Entry 7RND (X-ray diffraction, 2.15 A resolution); this record covers chains B and D of the 6 polymer chains in the assembly.

Chain B (and D):
Name: Caspase-3 subunit p12
Organism: Homo sapiens
Notes: chain D of this document is another copy of the same molecule, construct and numbering; everything in this record applies to it too
UniProtKB: P42574 (CASP3_HUMAN); numbering as in UniProt (aligned over 184-277)
Amino-acid sequence (95 residues; row label = number of the first residue in the row):
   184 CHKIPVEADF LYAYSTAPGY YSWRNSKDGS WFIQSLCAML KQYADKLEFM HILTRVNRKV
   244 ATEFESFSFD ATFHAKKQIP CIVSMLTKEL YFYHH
Disordered / not traced: 184, 277-278
Sequence notes: expression tag (278)
Curated features (UniProtKB/Swiss-Prot):
  - modified residue: Arg207 (Microbial infection: ADP-riboxanated arginine)
  - mutagenesis: Arg207 (R207A: Abolished ADP-riboxanation by C.violaceum CopC)
Reported in the primary citation:
  - conformationally variable residues (loop rearrangement): Ser251 to Thr255

Interface between chain B and chain D:
Residue-residue contacts (62; chain B residue first):
  Lys186(B) with Ala244(D); Glu248(D); Ala258(D), hydrogen bond (side chain-backbone); Lys260(D), hydrogen bond (backbone-side chain)
  Ile187(B) with Lys260(D)
  Pro188(B) with Ala244(D); Lys260(D); Gln261(D); Ile262(D)
  Glu190(B) with Tyr203(D), hydrogen bond; Ile262(D)
  Tyr203(B) with Glu190(D), hydrogen bond
  Glu231(B) with His234(D), salt bridge
  Met233(B) with Met233(D), hydrophobic
  His234(B) with Glu231(D), salt bridge; His234(D), hydrogen bond; Glu272(D), salt bridge
  Thr237(B) with Leu269(D); Thr270(D); Lys271(D)
  Asn240(B) with Ser267(D), hydrogen bond (side chain-backbone); Met268(D); Leu269(D), hydrogen bond (side chain-backbone)
  Arg241(B) with Thr270(D), hydrogen bond (side chain-backbone); Lys271(D)
  Ala244(B) with Lys186(D); Ile187(D); Pro188(D)
  Glu248(B) with Lys186(D)
  Ala258(B) with Lys186(D), hydrogen bond (backbone-side chain)
  Lys260(B) with Lys186(D), hydrogen bond (side chain-backbone); Ile187(D); Pro188(D)
  Gln261(B) with Pro188(D)
  Ile262(B) with Pro188(D); Glu190(D); Met268(D), hydrophobic; Thr270(D)
  Pro263(B) with Met268(D)
  Cys264(B) with Val266(D), hydrophobic; Ser267(D); Met268(D), hydrophobic
  Ile265(B) with Ile265(D); Val266(D); Ser267(D), hydrogen bond (backbone-backbone)
  Val266(B) with Cys264(D), hydrophobic; Ile265(D)
  Ser267(B) with Asn240(D), hydrogen bond (backbone-side chain); Cys264(D); Ile265(D), hydrogen bond (backbone-backbone)
  Met268(B) with Asn240(D); Ile262(D), hydrophobic; Pro263(D); Cys264(D), hydrophobic
  Leu269(B) with Thr237(D); Asn240(D), hydrogen bond (backbone-side chain)
  Thr270(B) with Thr237(D); Arg241(D), hydrogen bond (backbone-side chain); Ile262(D)
  Lys271(B) with Thr237(D)
  Glu272(B) with His234(D), salt bridge; Arg238(D), salt bridge
Other interface residues (no listed pair), chain B (30 interface residues in all): Ala191, Arg238, Thr245
Other interface residues (no listed pair), chain D (33 interface residues in all): Ala191, Ala200, Pro201, Thr245, Tyr274

Summary:
The interface between chain B and chain D involves 30 residues on one side and 33 on the other, with 15
hydrogen bonds and 5 salt bridges. Polar contacts include Glu231(B)-His234(D), His234(B)-Glu272(D) and
Glu272(B)-Arg238(D). Curated annotation (UniProt) lists one mutagenesis site on chain B. The paper reports
conformational variability at Ser251(B).
Both chains are Caspase-3 subunit p12 (Homo sapiens). Entry 7RND (Crystal structure of caspase-3 with
inhibitor Ac-VDPVD-CHO) was determined by X-ray diffraction, deposited together with 7RN7, 7RN8, 7RN9, 7RNB,
7RNE, 7RNF and 7SEO.
